Entry 5O4K (X-ray diffraction, 1.50 A resolution); this record covers chain A.

Chain A:
Molecule: Mycocyclosin synthase
From: Mycobacterium tuberculosis CDC1551
Notes: EC 1.14.21.9
UniProtKB: P9WPP6 (CP121_MYCTO); numbering as in UniProt (aligned over 1-396)
Chain sequence (396 residues; row label = number of the first residue in the row):
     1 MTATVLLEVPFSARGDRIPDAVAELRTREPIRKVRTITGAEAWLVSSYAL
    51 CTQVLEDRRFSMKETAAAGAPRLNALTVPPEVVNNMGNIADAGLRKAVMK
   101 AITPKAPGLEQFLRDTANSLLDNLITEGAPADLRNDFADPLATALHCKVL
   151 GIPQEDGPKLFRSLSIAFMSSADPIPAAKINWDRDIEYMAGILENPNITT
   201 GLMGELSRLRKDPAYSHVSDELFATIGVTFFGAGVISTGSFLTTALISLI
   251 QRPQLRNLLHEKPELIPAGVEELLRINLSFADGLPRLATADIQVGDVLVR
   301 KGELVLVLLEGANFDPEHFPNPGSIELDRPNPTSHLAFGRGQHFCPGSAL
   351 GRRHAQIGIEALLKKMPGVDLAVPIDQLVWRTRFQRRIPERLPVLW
Not modelled in the structure: 1-2
Metal / ion sites: heme Fe: Cys345 (together with 9KE)
Small-molecule neighbours:
  - 9KE (1-[(4-chlorophenyl)methyl]-4-(3-imidazol-1-ylpropyl)piperazin-2-one): Met62, Val78, Val82, Asn85, Phe168, Trp182, Val228, Thr229, Gly232, Ala233, Ser237, Phe280, Cys345, Arg386
  - heme (HEM): Met62, Met86, Ile102, His146, Phe230, Ala233, Gly234, Ser237, Thr238, Phe241, Leu274, Phe280, Leu284, Arg286, Leu309, Leu336, Ala337, Phe338, Gly339, Gln342, His343, Phe344, Cys345, Pro346, Gly347, Leu350, Gly351

Overview:
Ligands of chain A: heme and compound 9KE.
Chain A is Mycocyclosin synthase (Mycobacterium tuberculosis CDC1551); the structure, Crystal structure of
P450 CYP121 in complex with compound 6b, was determined by X-ray diffraction, deposited together with 5O4L,
5OP9 and 5OPA.
